Entry 1H81 (X-ray diffraction, 2.10 A resolution); this record covers chains A and B.

[Chain A (and B)]
Molecule: Polyamine oxidase
From: Zea mays
Notes: EC 1.5.3.11; fragment: fad-binding domain residues 29-500; chain B of this document is another copy of the same molecule, construct and numbering; everything in this record applies to it too
Reference sequence: O64411 (PAO_MAIZE); residues 1-472 here correspond to UniProt positions 29-500 (UniProt number = residue number + 28)
Chain sequence (472 residues; row label = number of the first residue in the row):
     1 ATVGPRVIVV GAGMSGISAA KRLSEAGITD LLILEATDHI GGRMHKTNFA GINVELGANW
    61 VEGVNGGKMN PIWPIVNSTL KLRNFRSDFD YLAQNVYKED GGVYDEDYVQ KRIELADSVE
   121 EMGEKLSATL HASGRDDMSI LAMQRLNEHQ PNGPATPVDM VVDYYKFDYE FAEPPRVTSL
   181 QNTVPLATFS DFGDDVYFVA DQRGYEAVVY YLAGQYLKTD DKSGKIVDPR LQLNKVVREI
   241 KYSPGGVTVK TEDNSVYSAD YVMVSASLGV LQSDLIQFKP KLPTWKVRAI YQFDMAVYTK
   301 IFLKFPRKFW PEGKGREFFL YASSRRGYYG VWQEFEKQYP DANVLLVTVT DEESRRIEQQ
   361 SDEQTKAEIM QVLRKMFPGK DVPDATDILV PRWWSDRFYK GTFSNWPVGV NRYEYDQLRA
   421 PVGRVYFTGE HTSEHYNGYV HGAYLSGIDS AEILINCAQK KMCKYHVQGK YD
Disordered / not traced: 1-4, 464-472 (chain B: 1-4, 467-472)
Disulfides: C457-C463
Covalently attached groups: N-acetylglucosamine (NAG) linked to N77
Small-molecule neighbours: FAD (flavin-adenine dinucleotide): V10, G11, A12, G13, M14, S15, G16, L34, E35, A36, T37, G41, G42, R43, M44, L56, G57, A58, N59, W60, E62, Y205, K235, V236, V237, S265, A266, S267, V270, L275, I276, Y298, K300, W393, F398, Y399, T402, F403, G429, E430, G438, Y439, V440, H441, A443
Curated features (UniProtKB/Swiss-Prot):
  - binding site (FAD): M14, S15, E35, R43, N59, W60, V237, Y399, E430, Y439, V440
  - binding site (substrate): E62, E170, G438
  - glycosylation: N77 (N-linked (GlcNAc...) asparagine)

[Chain A / chain B interface]
Pairs across the interface - 63 pairs, chain A then chain B:
  L126(A) with R288(B)
  S133(A) with R135(B)
  R135(A) with R135(B); N411(B); E414(B)
  D136(A) with E414(B)
  D137(A) with Q292(B)
  M138(A) with Q292(B)
  R145(A) with Y291(B), hydrogen bond (side chain-backbone); Q292(B), hydrogen bond (side chain-backbone); F293(B), hydrogen bond (side chain-backbone); D294(B), salt bridge
  L146(A) with V287(B), hydrophobic; Y291(B), hydrophobic
  H149(A) with Q272(B); S273(B); D274(B); Y291(B), hydrogen bond
  Q150(A) with Q272(B), hydrogen bond (backbone-backbone); Y291(B)
  P151(A) with Q272(B); K400(B)
  N152(A) with R355(B); W394(B)
  A155(A) with Q359(B); W394(B), hydrophobic
  T156(A) with Q359(B)
  P174(A) with R176(B)
  R176(A) with P174(B); V177(B); D351(B), salt bridge; E352(B)
  V177(A) with R176(B)
  G269(A) with P151(B)
  Q272(A) with R145(B); H149(B); Q150(B), hydrogen bond (backbone-backbone); P151(B)
  S273(A) with H149(B)
  D274(A) with H149(B)
  V287(A) with L146(B), hydrophobic
  R288(A) with L126(B); L146(B)
  Y291(A) with R145(B), hydrogen bond (backbone-side chain); L146(B), hydrophobic; H149(B), hydrogen bond; Q150(B)
  Q292(A) with M138(B); R145(B), hydrogen bond (backbone-side chain)
  F293(A) with R145(B), hydrogen bond (backbone-side chain)
  D294(A) with R145(B), salt bridge
  S324(A) with R356(B)
  R325(A) with R325(B)
  R326(A) with E352(B)
  D351(A) with R176(B), salt bridge
  E352(A) with R326(B)
  R356(A) with S324(B)
  Q359(A) with A155(B)
  W394(A) with N152(B); A155(B), hydrophobic
  K400(A) with P151(B)
  V408(A) with V408(B)
  G409(A) with V408(B)
Interface residues without a listed pair, chain A (43 interface residues in all): T129, A142, E173, M295, R355
Interface residues without a listed pair, chain B (42 interface residues in all): D137, A142, T156, E173, G269, M295, G409

[Summary]
43 residues of chain A and 42 residues of chain B are in contact, with 10 hydrogen bonds and 4 salt bridges.
Polar contacts include R145(A)-D294(B), R176(A)-D351(B) and R145(A)-Y291(B). Ligands of chain A:
flavin-adenine dinucleotide. N-acetylglucosamine is covalently linked to N77(A).
Both chains are Polyamine oxidase (Zea mays). Entry 1H81 (Structure of polyamine oxidase in the reduced state)
was determined by X-ray diffraction (same publication as 1H83, 1H84 and 1H86).
